PDB entry 1B0B | X-ray diffraction, 1.43 A resolution | chain A

== Chain A ==
Name: Hemoglobin
Organism: Lucina pectinata
UniProt: P41260 (GLB1_LUCPE); residue numbers follow UniProt; this construct covers 2-142
Chain sequence (142 residues; each row starts with the number of its first residue):
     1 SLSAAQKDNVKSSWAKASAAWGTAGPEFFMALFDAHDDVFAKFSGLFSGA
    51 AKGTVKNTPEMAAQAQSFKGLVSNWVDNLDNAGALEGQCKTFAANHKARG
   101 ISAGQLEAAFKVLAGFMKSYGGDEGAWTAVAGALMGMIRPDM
Construct notes: conflict Asp-8 (Ser in P41260)
Modified positions: Ser-1 (n-acetyl-serine; SAC)
Ion coordination: heme Fe: His-96 (together with cyanide ion)
Ligand contacts:
  - cyanide ion (CYN): Phe-29, Phe-43, Gln-64, Phe-68, His-96
  - heme (HEM): Val-39, Lys-42, Phe-43, Leu-46, Gln-64, Ser-67, Phe-68, Leu-71, Val-72, Trp-75, Phe-92, Asn-95, His-96, Arg-99, Ile-101, Gln-105, Leu-106, Ala-109, Phe-110

== Overview ==
Bound to chain A: cyanide ion and heme.
Chain A is Hemoglobin (Lucina pectinata); the structure, Hemoglobin I from the clam lucina pectinata, cyanide
complex at 100 kelvin, was determined by X-ray diffraction, deposited together with 1EBT and 1EBC.
